Entry 7TVE (electron microscopy, 3.80 A resolution); this record covers chains E and G of the 7 polymer chains in the assembly.

[Chain E]
Protein: Structural maintenance of chromosomes protein 5
Organism: Saccharomyces cerevisiae W303
UniProtKB: Q08204 (SMC5_YEAST); residues 1-1093 here = UniProt positions 1-1093
Sequence (1094 residues; each row starts with the number of its first residue):
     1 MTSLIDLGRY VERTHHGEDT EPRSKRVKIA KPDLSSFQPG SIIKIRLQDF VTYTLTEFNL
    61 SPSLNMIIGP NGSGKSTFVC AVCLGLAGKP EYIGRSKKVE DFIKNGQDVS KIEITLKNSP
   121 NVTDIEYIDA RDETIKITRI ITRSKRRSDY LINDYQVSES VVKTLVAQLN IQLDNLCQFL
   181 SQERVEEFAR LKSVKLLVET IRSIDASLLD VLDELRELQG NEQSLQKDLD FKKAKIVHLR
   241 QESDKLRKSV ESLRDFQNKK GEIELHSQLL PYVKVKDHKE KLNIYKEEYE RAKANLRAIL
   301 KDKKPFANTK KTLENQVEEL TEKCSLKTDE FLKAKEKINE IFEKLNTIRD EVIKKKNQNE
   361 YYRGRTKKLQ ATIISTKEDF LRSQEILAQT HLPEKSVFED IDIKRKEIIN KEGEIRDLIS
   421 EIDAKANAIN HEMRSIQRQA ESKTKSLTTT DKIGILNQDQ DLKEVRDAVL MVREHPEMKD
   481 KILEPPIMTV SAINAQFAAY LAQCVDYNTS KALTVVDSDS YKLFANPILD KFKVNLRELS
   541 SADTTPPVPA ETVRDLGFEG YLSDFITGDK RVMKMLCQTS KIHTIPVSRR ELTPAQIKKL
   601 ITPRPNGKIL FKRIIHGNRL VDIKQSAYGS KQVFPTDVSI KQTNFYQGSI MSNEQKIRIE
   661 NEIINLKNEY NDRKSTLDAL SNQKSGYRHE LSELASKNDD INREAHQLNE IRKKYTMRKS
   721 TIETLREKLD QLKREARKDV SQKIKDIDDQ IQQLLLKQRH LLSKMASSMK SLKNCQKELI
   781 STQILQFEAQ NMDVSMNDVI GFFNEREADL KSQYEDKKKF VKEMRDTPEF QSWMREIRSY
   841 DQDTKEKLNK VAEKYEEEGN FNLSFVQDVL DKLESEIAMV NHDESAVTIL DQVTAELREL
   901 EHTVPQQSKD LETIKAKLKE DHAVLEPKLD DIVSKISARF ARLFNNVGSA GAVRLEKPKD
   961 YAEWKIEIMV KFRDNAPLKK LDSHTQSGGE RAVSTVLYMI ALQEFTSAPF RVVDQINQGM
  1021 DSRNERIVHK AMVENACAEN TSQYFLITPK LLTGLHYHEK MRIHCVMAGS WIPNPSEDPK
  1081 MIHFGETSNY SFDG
Not modelled in the structure: 1-31, 267-866, 1093-1094
Construct notes: engineered mutation Q1015 (Glu in Q08204); expression tag (1094)
Ligand contacts: ATP (adenosine-5'-triphosphate): V51, T52, N71, G72, G74, K75, S76, T77, R95, D101, K104, N105, Q182, Q1015, P1049
What the authors report for this chain:
  - binding site for the 68-nt DNA strand: K89
  - mutagenesis - K89A/K97A/K98A/K145A/R146A/R147A/K192A: decreased growth

[Chain G]
Protein: Non-structural maintenance of chromosome element 4
Organism: Saccharomyces cerevisiae W303
UniProtKB: P43124 (NSE4_YEAST); residue numbers follow UniProt; this construct covers 1-402
Sequence (403 residues; numbered 1 to 403; the number before each row is that of its first residue):
     1 MSSTVISRKR RNSTVTEPDS SGETRKQKKS RSDEKSSSSK DGDPQLEFKV LQGYRDLESE
    61 MHKGRAQVTR TGDIGVAMDN LNAVDSLFNK VIGIKNNGLF AHDARAMVSI SELAQISVRN
   121 LKFDDSRSMV NLENIVNSLK RYMLKEHFKL NNIAENRNDL TLAADEQSAA DQQEESDGDI
   181 DRTPDDNHTD KATSSFKATS MRHSYLQQFS HYNEFSQFNW FRIGALYNTI SKNAPITDHL
   241 MGPLSIEKKP RVLTQRRRNN DQVGEKITAE KITQHSLNST QQETTPEQVK KCFKKLSKKL
   301 GPEGSINLFK FIIDPNSFSR SIENLFYTSF LIKEGKLLME HDEEGLPTIK IKQSISHTDS
   361 RSKEIERQRR RAAHQNHIIF QMDMPTWRKL IKKYNITSPF LDG
Not modelled in the structure: 1-42, 159-191, 268-284, 400-403
Construct notes: expression tag (403)
What the authors report for this chain:
  - mutagenesis - R251E/R256E/R257E/R258E: decreased growth

[Chain E / chain G interface]
Pairs across the interface - 94 pairs, chain E then chain G:
  T52(E) - H374(G)  hydrogen bond
  T52(E) - H377(G)  hydrogen bond
  Y53(E) - N376(G)
  Y53(E) - H377(G)
  T54(E) - H374(G)
  T54(E) - N376(G)  hydrogen bond (backbone-side chain)
  L55(E) - N376(G)  hydrogen bond (backbone-side chain)
  T56(E) - N376(G)
  T56(E) - H377(G)
  T56(E) - I379(G)
  F58(E) - I379(G)  hydrophobic
  F58(E) - Q381(G)
  N59(E) - Q381(G)  hydrogen bond (backbone-side chain)
  G69(E) - F326(G)
  P70(E) - F326(G)
  P70(E) - S329(G)
  P70(E) - F330(G)  hydrophobic
  G72(E) - K333(G)
  S73(E) - H377(G)
  K104(E) - H374(G)
  P1049(E) - F326(G)
  L1051(E) - E323(G)
  L1051(E) - F326(G)  hydrophobic
  L1052(E) - E323(G)
  T1053(E) - E323(G)
  Y1057(E) - I322(G)
  H1058(E) - M384(G)
  E1059(E) - M384(G)
  E1059(E) - P385(G)
  E1059(E) - R388(G)  salt bridge
  M1061(E) - D383(G)
  M1061(E) - M384(G)
  R1062(E) - Q381(G)
  R1062(E) - D383(G)  salt bridge
  I1063(E) - F318(G)  hydrophobic
  I1063(E) - I322(G)  hydrophobic
  I1063(E) - Q381(G)
  I1063(E) - M382(G)  hydrogen bond (backbone-backbone)
  H1064(E) - Q381(G)  hydrogen bond
  C1065(E) - L325(G)  hydrophobic
  C1065(E) - S329(G)
  C1065(E) - I379(G)
  V1066(E) - S329(G)  hydrogen bond (backbone-side chain)
  V1066(E) - H377(G)
  M1067(E) - S329(G)
  M1067(E) - H377(G)  hydrogen bond (backbone-side chain)
  M1067(E) - I378(G)
  M1067(E) - F380(G)  hydrophobic
  A1068(E) - I332(G)
  A1068(E) - K333(G)
  A1068(E) - Q375(G)
  A1068(E) - H377(G)
  G1069(E) - I332(G)
  G1069(E) - R367(G)
  G1069(E) - R371(G)
  G1069(E) - Q375(G)
  S1070(E) - R367(G)  hydrogen bond
  S1070(E) - R370(G)  hydrogen bond (backbone-side chain)
  S1070(E) - R371(G)
  S1070(E) - Q375(G)
  W1071(E) - G335(G)  hydrogen bond (side chain-backbone)
  W1071(E) - K336(G)
  W1071(E) - L337(G)
  W1071(E) - L338(G)  hydrophobic
  W1071(E) - M339(G)  hydrogen bond (backbone-backbone)
  W1071(E) - E340(G)
  W1071(E) - K352(G)
  W1071(E) - R367(G)
  W1071(E) - R370(G)
  I1072(E) - M339(G)
  I1072(E) - Q375(G)
  I1072(E) - N376(G)
  I1072(E) - I378(G)  hydrophobic
  P1073(E) - M339(G)
  P1073(E) - E340(G)
  P1073(E) - H341(G)
  N1074(E) - H374(G)  hydrogen bond (side chain-backbone)
  N1074(E) - N376(G)
  P1075(E) - N376(G)
  K1080(E) - E343(G)
  M1081(E) - H341(G)
  M1081(E) - E343(G)
  F1084(E) - H341(G)  hydrogen bond (backbone-side chain)
  F1084(E) - E343(G)
  G1085(E) - F380(G)
  E1086(E) - Q381(G)
  T1087(E) - L308(G)
  T1087(E) - Q381(G)  hydrogen bond (backbone-backbone)
  T1087(E) - T386(G)  hydrogen bond (backbone-side chain)
  T1087(E) - L390(G)
  S1088(E) - D383(G)  hydrogen bond
  Y1090(E) - K389(G)
  Y1090(E) - L390(G)  hydrophobic
  Y1090(E) - K393(G)
Other interface residues (no listed pair), chain E (50 interface residues in all): E57, L60, I68, N71, G1054, S1076, I1082, H1083
Other interface residues (no listed pair), chain G (40 interface residues in all): S319

[In short]
The interface between chain E and chain G involves 50 residues on one side and 40 on the other; the contacts
include 18 hydrogen bonds and 2 salt bridges. Polar contacts include E1059(E)-R388(G), R1062(E)-D383(G) and
T52(E)-H374(G). The paper reports a binding site for the 68-nt DNA strand at K89(E);
K89A/K97A/K98A/K145A/R146A/R147A/K192A of chain E reduce growth.
Here chain E is Structural maintenance of chromosomes protein 5 and chain G is Non-structural maintenance of
chromosome element 4, both from Saccharomyces cerevisiae W303. Entry 7TVE (ATP and DNA bound SMC5/6 core
complex) was determined by electron microscopy.
